Entry 7S9K (X-ray diffraction, 1.97 A resolution); this record covers chains A and T of the 4 polymer chains in the assembly.

[Chain A]
Name: DNA polymerase beta
Organism: Homo sapiens
Notes: EC 2.7.7.7, 4.2.99.-
Reference sequence: P06746 (DPOLB_HUMAN); residues 1-335 here = UniProt positions 1-335
Amino-acid sequence (335 residues; each row starts with the number of its first residue):
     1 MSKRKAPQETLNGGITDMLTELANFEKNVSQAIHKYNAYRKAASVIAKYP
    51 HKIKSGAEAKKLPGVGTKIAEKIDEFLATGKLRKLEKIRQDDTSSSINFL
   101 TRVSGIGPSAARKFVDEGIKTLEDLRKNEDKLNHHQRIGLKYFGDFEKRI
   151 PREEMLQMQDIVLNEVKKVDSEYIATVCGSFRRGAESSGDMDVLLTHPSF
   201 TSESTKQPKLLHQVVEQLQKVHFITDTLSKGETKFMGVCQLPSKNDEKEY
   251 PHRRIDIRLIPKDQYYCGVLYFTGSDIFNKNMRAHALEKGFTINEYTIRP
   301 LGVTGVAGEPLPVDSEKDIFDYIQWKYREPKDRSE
Unresolved in the structure: 1-6, 205-206
Bound ions: Na+ site 1: Ser30, Ser171; Na+ site 2: Lys60, Leu62, Val65 (shared with 1 residue of chain D); Na+ site 3: Thr101, Val103, Ile106 (shared with 1 residue of chain P); Na+ site 4 near Thr101 (its only coordinating residue here)
Swiss-Prot annotation at these positions:
  - region: Arg183 to Asp192 (DNA-binding)
  - active site: Lys72 (Nucleophile)
  - binding site (K(+)): Lys60, Leu62, Val65, Thr101, Val103, Ile106
  - binding site (Na(+)): Lys60, Leu62, Val65, Thr101, Val103, Ile106
  - binding site (dATP): Arg149, Ser180, Arg183, Gly189, Asp190
  - binding site (dCTP): Arg149, Ser180, Arg183, Gly189, Asp190
  - binding site (dGTP): Arg149, Ser180, Arg183, Gly189, Asp190, Asp192
  - binding site (dTTP): Arg149, Ser180, Arg183, Gly189, Asp190
  - binding site (Mg(2+)): Asp190, Asp192, Asp256
  - modified residue: Lys72 (N6-acetyllysine), Arg83 (Omega-N-methylarginine), Arg152 (Omega-N-methylarginine)
  - cross-link (Glycyl lysine isopeptide (Lys-Gly)): Lys41 (interchain with G-Cter in ubiquitin), Lys61 (interchain with G-Cter in ubiquitin), Lys81 (interchain with G-Cter in ubiquitin)

[Chain T]
Molecule: 16-nt DNA strand
Sequence (16 nucleotides; row label = number of the first residue in the row):
     1 CCGACGGCGCATXAGC
Modified / non-standard residues: 8NI (N-[(5S)-2-amino-5-formamido-6-oxo-5,6-dihydropyrimidin-4-yl]-2-deoxy-5-O-phosphono-beta-D-erythro-pentofuranosylamine) at position 13

[Chain A / chain T interface]
Contacting residue pairs (14; chain A residue first):
  His34(A) - DC5(T)  stacking on the base
  His134(A) - DT12(T)  phosphate contact
  Ser229(A) - DC10(T)  phosphate contact
  Ser229(A) - DA11(T)  phosphate contact
  Lys230(A) - DC10(T)  hydrogen bond to the phosphate
  Lys230(A) - DA11(T)  hydrogen bond to the phosphate
  Gly231(A) - DC10(T)  phosphate contact
  Glu232(A) - DC10(T)  hydrogen bond to the phosphate
  Thr233(A) - DG9(T)  hydrogen bond to the phosphate
  Thr233(A) - DC10(T)  hydrogen bond to the phosphate
  Lys234(A) - DG9(T)  hydrogen bond to the base
  Lys234(A) - DC10(T)  hydrogen bond to the phosphate
  Tyr271(A) - DG6(T)  hydrogen bond to the base
  Tyr296(A) - DC8(T)  sugar contact
Interface residues without a listed pair, chain A (13 interface residues in all): Asn37, Asn133, Leu228
Interface residues without a listed pair, chain T (8 interface residues in all): 8NI_13

[Summary]
13 residues of chain A and 8 residues of chain T are in contact, with 8 hydrogen bonds and 1 aromatic stacking
contact. Polar contacts include Lys234(A)-DG9(T), Tyr271(A)-DG6(T) and Lys230(A)-DC10(T).
Chain A is DNA polymerase beta (Homo sapiens) and chain T is a 16-nt DNA strand; the structure, Crystal
Structure of DNA Polymerase Beta with Fapy-dG base-paired with a dA, was determined by X-ray diffraction
together with 7S9J, 7S9L, 7S9M, 7S9N, 7S9O, 7S9P and 7S9Q from the same study.
